7OSI - chains B and E of the 6 polymer chains in the assembly; structure by electron microscopy, 3.80 A resolution.

# Chain B
Protein: Probable ABC transporter ATP-binding protein NosF
Source organism: Pseudomonas stutzeri ATCC 14405
UniProtKB: P19844 (NOSF_PSEST); residue numbers follow UniProt; this construct covers 1-308
Sequence (308 residues; each row starts with the number of its first residue):
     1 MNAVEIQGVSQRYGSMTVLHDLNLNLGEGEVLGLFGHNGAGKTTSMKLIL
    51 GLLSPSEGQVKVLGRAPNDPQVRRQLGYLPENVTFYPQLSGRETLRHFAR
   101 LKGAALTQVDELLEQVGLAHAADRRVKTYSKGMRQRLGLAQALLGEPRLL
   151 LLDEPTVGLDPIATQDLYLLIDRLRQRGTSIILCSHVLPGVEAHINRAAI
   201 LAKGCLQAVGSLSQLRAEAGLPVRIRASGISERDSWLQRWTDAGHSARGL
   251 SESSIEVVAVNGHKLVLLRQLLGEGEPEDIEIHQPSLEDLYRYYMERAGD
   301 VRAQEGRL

# Chain E
Protein: Probable ABC transporter permease protein NosY
Source organism: Pseudomonas stutzeri ATCC 14405
UniProtKB: P19845 (NOSY_PSEST); residues 1-276 here = UniProt positions 1-276
Sequence (276 residues; each row starts with the number of its first residue):
     1 MNQVWNIARKELSDGLRNRWLLAISLLFAVLAVGIAWLGAAASGQLGFTS
    51 IPATIASLASLATFLMPLIALLLAYDAIVGEDEGGTLMLLLTYPLGRGQI
   101 LLGKFVGHGLILALAVLIGFGCAALAIALLVEGVELGMLFWAFGRFMISS
   151 TLLGWVFLAFAYVLSGKVNEKSSAAGLALGVWFLFVLVFDLVLLALLVLS
   201 EGKFNPELLPWLLLLNPTDIYRLINLSGFEGSGSAMGVLSLGADLPVPAA
   251 VLWLCLLAWIGVSLLLAYAIFRRRLT
Unresolved in the structure: 1, 43-50, 228-244, 275-276

# How chain B and chain E interact
Pairs across the interface - 40 pairs, chain B then chain E:
  Leu50(B) - Thr92(E)
  Leu52(B) - Met88(E)  hydrophobic
  Leu52(B) - Leu91(E)  hydrophobic
  Leu52(B) - Thr92(E)
  Arg73(B) - Leu91(E)  hydrogen bond (side chain-backbone)
  Arg73(B) - Thr92(E)
  Arg73(B) - Tyr93(E)
  Arg73(B) - Pro94(E)
  Arg74(B) - Pro94(E)
  Tyr78(B) - Leu89(E)
  Val83(B) - Gly84(E)
  Val83(B) - Gly85(E)
  Thr84(B) - Gly84(E)  hydrogen bond (backbone-backbone)
  Phe85(B) - Thr86(E)
  Phe85(B) - Leu89(E)  hydrophobic
  Tyr86(B) - Lys10(E)
  Tyr86(B) - Asp14(E)
  Tyr86(B) - Glu81(E)  hydrogen bond
  Tyr86(B) - Thr86(E)
  Tyr86(B) - Leu90(E)
  Gln88(B) - Asp14(E)
  Gln88(B) - Arg17(E)  hydrogen bond (backbone-side chain)
  Leu89(B) - Lys10(E)
  Leu89(B) - Ser13(E)
  Glu93(B) - Arg17(E)  salt bridge
  His97(B) - Asn6(E)
  His97(B) - Ile7(E)
  His97(B) - Lys10(E)
  Phe98(B) - Leu90(E)  hydrophobic
  Phe98(B) - Tyr93(E)  hydrophobic
  Arg100(B) - Arg9(E)
  Leu101(B) - Gln3(E)  hydrogen bond (backbone-side chain)
  Leu101(B) - Leu90(E)  hydrophobic
  Leu101(B) - Tyr93(E)  hydrophobic
  Leu101(B) - Pro94(E)
  Leu101(B) - Leu95(E)  hydrophobic
  Lys102(B) - Tyr93(E)
  Arg125(B) - Arg17(E)
  Gln141(B) - Leu89(E)
  Gln141(B) - Tyr93(E)  hydrogen bond
Other interface residues (no listed pair), chain B (23 interface residues in all): Lys47, Pro70, Pro80, Ser90
Other interface residues (no listed pair), chain E (22 interface residues in all): Glu83, Arg97

# Overview
23 residues of chain B face 22 of chain E across their interface, with 6 hydrogen bonds and 1 salt bridge.
Polar contacts include Glu93(B)-Arg17(E), Arg73(B)-Leu91(E) and Tyr86(B)-Glu81(E).
Here chain B is Probable ABC transporter ATP-binding protein NosF and chain E is Probable ABC transporter
permease protein NosY, both from Pseudomonas stutzeri ATCC 14405. Entry 7OSI (ABC Transporter complex NosDFYL,
R-domain 3) was determined by electron microscopy together with 7O0Y, 7O0Z, 7O10, 7O11, 7O12, 7O13 and 10
further entries from the same study.
